6G4R - chains B and E of the 4 polymer chains in the assembly; structure by X-ray diffraction, 2.62 A resolution.

[Chain B]
Protein: Hydrogen peroxide-inducible genes activator
From: Corynebacterium glutamicum
Reference sequence: A0A2H5I9R9 (A0A2H5I9R9_CORGT); numbering as in UniProt (aligned over 1-327)
Amino-acid sequence (327 residues; row label = number of the first residue in the row):
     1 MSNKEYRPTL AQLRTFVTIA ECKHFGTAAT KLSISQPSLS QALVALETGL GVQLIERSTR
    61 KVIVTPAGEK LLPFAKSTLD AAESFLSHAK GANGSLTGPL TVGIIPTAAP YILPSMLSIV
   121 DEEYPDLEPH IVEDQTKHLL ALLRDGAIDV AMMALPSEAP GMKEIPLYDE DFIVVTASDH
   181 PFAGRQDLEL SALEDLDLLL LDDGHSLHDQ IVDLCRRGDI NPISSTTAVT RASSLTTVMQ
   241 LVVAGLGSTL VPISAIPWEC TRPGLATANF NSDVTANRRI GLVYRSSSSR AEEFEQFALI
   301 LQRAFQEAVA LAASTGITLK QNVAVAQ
Not modelled in the structure: 1-3, 326-327
Differences from the reference sequence: engineered mutation Ser-206 (Cys in A0A2H5I9R9)
Modified residues: Cys-22 (cysteinesulfonic acid; OCS); Cys-215 (S-hydroxycysteine; CSO)
Residues lining bound ligands: hydrogen peroxide (PEO): Ile-105, Pro-106, Thr-107, His-205, Ser-206, Leu-207

[Chain E]
Protein: Hydrogen peroxide-inducible genes activator
From: Corynebacterium glutamicum
Reference sequence: A0A2H5I9R9 (A0A2H5I9R9_CORGT); residue numbers follow UniProt; this construct covers 1-327
Amino-acid sequence (327 residues; row label = number of the first residue in the row):
     1 MSNKEYRPTL AQLRTFVTIA ECKHFGTAAT KLSISQPSLS QALVALETGL GVQLIERSTR
    61 KVIVTPAGEK LLPFAKSTLD AAESFLSHAK GANGSLTGPL TVGIIPTAAP YILPSMLSIV
   121 DEEYPDLEPH IVEDQTKHLL ALLRDGAIDV AMMALPSEAP GMKEIPLYDE DFIVVTASDH
   181 PFAGRQDLEL SALEDLDLLL LDDGHSLHDQ IVDLCRRGDI NPISSTTAVT RASSLTTVMQ
   241 LVVAGLGSTL VPISAIPWEC TRPGLATANF NSDVTANRRI GLVYRSSSSR AEEFEQFALI
   301 LQRAFQEAVA LAASTGITLK QNVAVAQ
Not modelled in the structure: 1-4, 222-227, 321-327
Differences from the reference sequence: engineered mutation Ser-206 (Cys in A0A2H5I9R9)
Modified residues: Cys-22 (3-sulfinoalanine; CSD)
Residues lining bound ligands:
  - hydrogen peroxide (PEO), molecule 1: Ile-105, Pro-106, Thr-107, His-205, Ser-206, Leu-207
  - hydrogen peroxide (PEO), molecule 2: Leu-199, Leu-200, Leu-201, Leu-207, His-208, Ile-211, Thr-249, Leu-250
What the authors report for this chain:
  - mutagenesis - C215S: unchanged catalytic activity

[How chain B and chain E interact]
Contacting residue pairs - 43 pairs, chain B then chain E:
  Arg-7(B) / Arg-14(E)
  Arg-7(B) / Glu-83(E)  salt bridge
  Arg-7(B) / Leu-86(E)
  Pro-8(B) / Leu-10(E)
  Leu-10(B) / Pro-8(E)
  Leu-10(B) / Leu-10(E)  hydrophobic
  Leu-13(B) / Phe-85(E)  hydrophobic
  Arg-14(B) / Arg-7(E)
  Leu-50(B) / Phe-85(E)  hydrophobic
  Leu-50(B) / Leu-86(E)  hydrophobic
  Glu-69(B) / Ser-289(E)  hydrogen bond (backbone-side chain)
  Lys-70(B) / Ser-289(E)
  Leu-71(B) / Phe-85(E)
  Leu-71(B) / His-88(E)
  Leu-71(B) / Ala-89(E)
  Pro-73(B) / Ser-289(E)
  Phe-74(B) / Phe-85(E)  hydrophobic
  Phe-74(B) / His-88(E)
  Ala-75(B) / Phe-85(E)
  Thr-78(B) / Ala-81(E)  hydrogen bond (side chain-backbone)
  Thr-78(B) / Ala-82(E)
  Ala-81(B) / Thr-78(E)  hydrogen bond (backbone-side chain)
  Ala-82(B) / Thr-78(E)
  Glu-83(B) / Arg-7(E)  salt bridge
  Phe-85(B) / Leu-13(E)  hydrophobic
  Phe-85(B) / Leu-71(E)
  Phe-85(B) / Phe-74(E)  hydrophobic
  Phe-85(B) / Ala-75(E)
  Leu-86(B) / Arg-7(E)
  Leu-86(B) / Leu-50(E)  hydrophobic
  His-88(B) / Leu-71(E)
  His-88(B) / Phe-74(E)
  Ala-89(B) / Leu-71(E)
  Asn-93(B) / Val-52(E)
  His-138(B) / Lys-137(E)
  Ala-141(B) / His-138(E)
  Leu-142(B) / His-138(E)
  Leu-142(B) / Leu-142(E)  hydrophobic
  Asp-145(B) / His-138(E)  salt bridge
  Asp-145(B) / Leu-142(E)
  Asp-145(B) / Ala-147(E)
  Ala-147(B) / Asp-145(E)
  Ser-289(B) / Lys-70(E)
Other interface residues (no listed pair), chain B (33 interface residues in all): Glu-5, Tyr-6, Ser-77, Ser-84, Lys-90, Ala-92
Other interface residues (no listed pair), chain E (34 interface residues in all): Tyr-6, Thr-9, Ser-77, Ser-84, Lys-90, Val-132, Ala-141, Arg-290, Glu-293

[Summary]
The interface between chain B and chain E involves 33 residues on one side and 34 on the other; the contacts
include 3 hydrogen bonds and 3 salt bridges. Polar pairs include Arg-7(B)/Glu-83(E), Glu-83(B)/Arg-7(E) and
Asp-145(B)/His-138(E). Ligands of chain B: hydrogen peroxide. The paper reports that C215S of chain E leaves
catalytic activity unchanged.
Here chain B is Hydrogen peroxide-inducible genes activator and chain E is Hydrogen peroxide-inducible genes
activator, both from Corynebacterium glutamicum. Entry 6G4R (Corynebacterium glutamicum OxyR C206S mutant,
H2O2-bound) was determined by X-ray diffraction, deposited together with 6G1B and 6G1D.
